PDB entry 5TIA | X-ray diffraction, 2.44 A resolution | chains A and C of the 4 polymer chains in the assembly

== Chain A (and C) ==
Molecule: Tryptophan 2,3-dioxygenase
Organism: Homo sapiens
Notes: EC 1.13.11.11; chain C of this document is another copy of the same molecule, construct and numbering; everything in this record applies to it too
UniProt: P48775 (T23O_HUMAN); residue numbers follow UniProt; this construct covers 18-389
Sequence (380 residues; row label = number of the first residue in the row):
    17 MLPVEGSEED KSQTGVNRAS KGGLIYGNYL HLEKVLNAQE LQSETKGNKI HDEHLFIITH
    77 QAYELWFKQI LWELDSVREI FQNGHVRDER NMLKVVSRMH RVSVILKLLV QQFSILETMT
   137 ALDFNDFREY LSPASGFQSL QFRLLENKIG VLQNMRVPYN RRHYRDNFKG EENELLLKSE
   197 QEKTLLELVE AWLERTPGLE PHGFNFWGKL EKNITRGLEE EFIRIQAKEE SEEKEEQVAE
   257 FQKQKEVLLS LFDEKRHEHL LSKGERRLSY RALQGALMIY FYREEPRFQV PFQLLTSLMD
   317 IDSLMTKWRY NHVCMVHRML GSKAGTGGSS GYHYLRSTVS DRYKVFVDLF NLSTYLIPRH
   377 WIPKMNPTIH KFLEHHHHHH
Not modelled in the structure: 17-38, 245-250, 382-396 (chain C: 17-38, 169-179, 238-256, 392-396)
Construct notes: initiating methionine (17); expression tag (390-396)
Metal / ion sites: heme Fe near H328 (its only coordinating residue here)
Residues lining bound ligands:
  - heme (HEM): F72, T75, H76, Y79, F83, F129, L132, F140, S151, G152, F153, S155, F158, R159, N176, W324, R325, H328, M331, V332, M335, L336, G341, T342, G343, G344, S345, G347, Y350, L351, T354
  - tryptophan (TRP), molecule 1: F72, H76, F140, R144, L147, A150, S151, G152, L336, A340, G341, T342, G343
  - tryptophan (TRP), molecule 2: V102, R103, E105, W208, R211, T212, P213, I295, R303, F304, P307
Curated features (UniProtKB/Swiss-Prot):
  - binding site (substrate): F72 to H76, R144, T342
  - binding site (heme): H328
  - natural variant: M108 (M108I: In HYPTRP)
  - mutagenesis: Y42 (Y42A: Reduces enzyme activity by 99%), Y45 (Y45A: Reduces enzyme activity by 99%), F72 (F72A: Abolishes enzyme activity), H76 (H76A: Abolishes enzyme activity), F140 (F140A: Reduces enzyme activity by 99%), R144 (R144A: Reduces enzyme activity by 99%), S151 (S151A: Reduces enzyme activity by 90%), Y175 (Y175G: Reduces enzyme activity), H328 (H328A: Abolishes enzyme activity)
Reported in the primary citation:
  - binding site for tryptophan: H76
  - mutagenesis - Y175G (6-fold): decreased catalytic activity
  - mutagenesis - Y175G (100-fold): decreased binding to 8 mM NFK
  - mutagenesis - W208V/R211L: abolished binding to tryptophan
  - post-translational modification sites: K110, K185, K194, K259
  - mutagenesis - E105L/W208V/R211L: unchanged catalytic activity on tryptophan

== How chain A and chain C interact ==
Pairs across the interface (81):
  E133(A) with K323(C), salt bridge
  T136(A) with F308(C)
  A137(A) with S369(C); L372(C)
  L138(A) with Y296(C); F297(C), hydrophobic; R299(C); F308(C), hydrophobic; L372(C), hydrophobic; R375(C)
  D139(A) with R299(C), salt bridge; R375(C), salt bridge
  N141(A) with L372(C); I373(C), hydrogen bond (side chain-backbone)
  D142(A) with R375(C), salt bridge
  Y296(A) with L138(C)
  F297(A) with L138(C), hydrophobic
  R299(A) with L138(C); D139(C), salt bridge
  F308(A) with T136(C); L138(C), hydrophobic
  T312(A) with R334(C)
  M315(A) with R334(C)
  D316(A) with R334(C), salt bridge
  S319(A) with R334(C), hydrogen bond
  T322(A) with Y326(C)
  K323(A) with N327(C); C330(C)
  Y326(A) with T322(C), hydrogen bond; Y326(C), hydrophobic; V355(C)
  N327(A) with K323(C)
  H333(A) with D357(C), salt bridge; K360(C), hydrogen bond; F366(C); N367(C)
  R334(A) with M315(C); D316(C), salt bridge; S319(C); F366(C); S369(C), hydrogen bond (backbone-side chain)
  M335(A) with S369(C)
  L336(A) with S369(C); T370(C)
  G337(A) with S369(C); T370(C)
  S338(A) with T370(C), hydrogen bond (backbone-side chain)
  K339(A) with T370(C)
  Y348(A) with D357(C), hydrogen bond; K360(C), hydrogen bond
  R352(A) with V355(C), hydrogen bond (side chain-backbone); S356(C)
  V355(A) with Y326(C); R352(C), hydrogen bond (backbone-side chain)
  S356(A) with R352(C)
  D357(A) with H333(C); Y348(C), hydrogen bond; R352(C), salt bridge
  K360(A) with H333(C), hydrogen bond; Y348(C)
  F366(A) with H333(C); R334(C); G337(C)
  N367(A) with H333(C), hydrogen bond
  S369(A) with A137(C); R334(C), hydrogen bond (side chain-backbone); M335(C); L336(C); G337(C); K339(C)
  T370(A) with L336(C); G337(C); S338(C), hydrogen bond (side chain-backbone); K339(C)
  L372(A) with A137(C); L138(C); N141(C); K339(C)
  I373(A) with N141(C), hydrogen bond (backbone-side chain)
  R375(A) with D139(C), salt bridge; D142(C), salt bridge
Also at the interface, not in a pair above, chain A (44 interface residues in all): Q127, K259, Q260, C330, P374
Also at the interface, not in a pair above, chain C (41 interface residues in all): Q127, E133, A340

== In short ==
Chain A and chain C form an interface of 44 and 41 residues respectively; the contacts include 16 hydrogen
bonds and 11 salt bridges. Among the polar pairs are E133(A)-K323(C), D139(A)-R299(C) and D139(A)-R375(C). The
paper reports a binding site for tryptophan at H76(A); Y175G of chain A reduces catalytic activity; 3
substitutions were tested in all.
Both chains are Tryptophan 2,3-dioxygenase (Homo sapiens). Entry 5TIA (Crystal structure of human TDO in
complex with Trp, Northeast Structural Genomics Consortium Target HR6161) was determined by X-ray diffraction
together with 5TI9 from the same study.
